PDB entry 8RRH | electron microscopy, 16.30 A resolution (very low resolution: no residue pairs are listed; an interface is given only as per-side residue counts) | chains D and F of the 11 polymer chains in the assembly

# Chain D
Protein: Prohibitin-2
Organism: Homo sapiens
UniProt: Q99623 (PHB2_HUMAN); residues 844-1142 here correspond to UniProt positions 1-299 (UniProt number = residue number - 843)
Amino-acid sequence (299 residues; numbered 844 to 1142; the number before each row is that of its first residue):
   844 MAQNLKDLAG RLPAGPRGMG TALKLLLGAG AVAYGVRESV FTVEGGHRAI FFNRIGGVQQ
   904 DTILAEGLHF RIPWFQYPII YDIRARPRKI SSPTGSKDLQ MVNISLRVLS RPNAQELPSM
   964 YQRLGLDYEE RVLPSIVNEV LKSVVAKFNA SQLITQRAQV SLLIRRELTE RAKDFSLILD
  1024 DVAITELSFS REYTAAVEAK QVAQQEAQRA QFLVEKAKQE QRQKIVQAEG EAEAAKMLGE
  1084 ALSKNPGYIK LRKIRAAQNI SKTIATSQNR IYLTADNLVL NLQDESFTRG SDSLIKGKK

# Chain F
Protein: Prohibitin-2
Organism: Homo sapiens
UniProt: Q99623 (PHB2_HUMAN); residues 1415-1713 here correspond to UniProt positions 1-299 (UniProt number = residue number - 1414)
Amino-acid sequence (299 residues; numbered 1415 to 1713; the number before each row is that of its first residue):
  1415 MAQNLKDLAG RLPAGPRGMG TALKLLLGAG AVAYGVRESV FTVEGGHRAI FFNRIGGVQQ
  1475 DTILAEGLHF RIPWFQYPII YDIRARPRKI SSPTGSKDLQ MVNISLRVLS RPNAQELPSM
  1535 YQRLGLDYEE RVLPSIVNEV LKSVVAKFNA SQLITQRAQV SLLIRRELTE RAKDFSLILD
  1595 DVAITELSFS REYTAAVEAK QVAQQEAQRA QFLVEKAKQE QRQKIVQAEG EAEAAKMLGE
  1655 ALSKNPGYIK LRKIRAAQNI SKTIATSQNR IYLTADNLVL NLQDESFTRG SDSLIKGKK

# How chain D and chain F interact
At this resolution (16 A) residue pairs are not listed: 7 residues of chain D and 9 of chain F lie at the interface.

# Summary
Chain D and chain F form an interface of 7 and 9 residues respectively.
Chain D and chain F are both Prohibitin-2 (Homo sapiens); the structure, The human prohibitin complex, was
determined by electron microscopy.
